Entry 7VBM (electron microscopy, 3.40 A resolution); this record covers chains E and J of the 10 polymer chains in the assembly.

# Chain E
Protein: Histone H3mm18
Organism: Mus musculus
Chain sequence (139 residues; each row starts with the number of its first residue; numbers below 1 keep their minus sign (Gly-3 is residue -3)):
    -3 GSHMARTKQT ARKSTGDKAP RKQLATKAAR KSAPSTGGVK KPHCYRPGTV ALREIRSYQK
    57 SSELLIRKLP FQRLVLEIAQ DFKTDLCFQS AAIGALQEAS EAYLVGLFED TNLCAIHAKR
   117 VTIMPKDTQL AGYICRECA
Unresolved in the structure: -3 to 55, 133-135

# Chain J
Molecule: 145-nt DNA strand
Organism: Mus musculus
Sequence (145 nucleotides; each row starts with the number of its first residue; numbers below 1 keep their minus sign (DA-72 is residue -72)):
   -72 ATCGATGTAT ATATCTGACA CGTGCCTGGA GACTAGGGAG TAATCCCCTT GGCGGTTAAA
   -12 ACGCGGGGGA CAGCGCGTAC GTGCGTTTAA GCGGTGCTAG AGCTGTCTAC GACCAATTGA
    48 GCGGCCTCGG CACCGGGATT CTGAT
Unresolved in the structure: -72 to -62, 65-72

# Chain E / chain J interface
Residue-residue contacts (13; chain E residue first):
  Arg63(E) with DA-14(J), sugar contact; DA-13(J), phosphate contact
  Cys83(E) with DT-24(J), phosphate contact; DT-23(J), phosphate contact
  Phe84(E) with DT-24(J), phosphate contact; DT-23(J), hydrogen bond to the phosphate
  Gln85(E) with DT-24(J), phosphate contact
  Ser86(E) with DT-24(J), hydrogen bond to the phosphate
  Arg116(E) with DA-3(J), phosphate contact; DC-2(J), phosphate contact
  Val117(E) with DA-3(J), hydrogen bond to the phosphate
  Thr118(E) with DA-3(J), hydrogen bond to the phosphate
  Met120(E) with DC-2(J), phosphate contact
Interface residues without a listed pair, chain E (10 interface residues in all): Lys115

# In short
10 residues of chain E face 6 of chain J across their interface; the contacts include 4 hydrogen bonds. Polar
pairs include Phe84(E)-DT-23(J), Ser86(E)-DT-24(J) and Val117(E)-DA-3(J).
Here chain E is Histone H3mm18 and chain J is a 145-nt DNA strand, both from Mus musculus. Entry 7VBM (The
mouse nucleosome structure containing H3mm18 aided by PL2-6 scFv) was determined by electron microscopy
together with 7DBH from the same study.
